Entry 7KY5 (electron microscopy, 3.98 A resolution); this record covers chains A and B.

Chain A:
Name: Phospholipid-transporting ATPase DNF2
Organism: Saccharomyces cerevisiae (strain ATCC 204508 / S288c)
Notes: EC 7.6.2.1
UniProtKB: Q12675 (ATC4_YEAST); residue numbers follow UniProt; this construct covers 1-1612
Sequence (1612 residues; each row starts with the number of its first residue):
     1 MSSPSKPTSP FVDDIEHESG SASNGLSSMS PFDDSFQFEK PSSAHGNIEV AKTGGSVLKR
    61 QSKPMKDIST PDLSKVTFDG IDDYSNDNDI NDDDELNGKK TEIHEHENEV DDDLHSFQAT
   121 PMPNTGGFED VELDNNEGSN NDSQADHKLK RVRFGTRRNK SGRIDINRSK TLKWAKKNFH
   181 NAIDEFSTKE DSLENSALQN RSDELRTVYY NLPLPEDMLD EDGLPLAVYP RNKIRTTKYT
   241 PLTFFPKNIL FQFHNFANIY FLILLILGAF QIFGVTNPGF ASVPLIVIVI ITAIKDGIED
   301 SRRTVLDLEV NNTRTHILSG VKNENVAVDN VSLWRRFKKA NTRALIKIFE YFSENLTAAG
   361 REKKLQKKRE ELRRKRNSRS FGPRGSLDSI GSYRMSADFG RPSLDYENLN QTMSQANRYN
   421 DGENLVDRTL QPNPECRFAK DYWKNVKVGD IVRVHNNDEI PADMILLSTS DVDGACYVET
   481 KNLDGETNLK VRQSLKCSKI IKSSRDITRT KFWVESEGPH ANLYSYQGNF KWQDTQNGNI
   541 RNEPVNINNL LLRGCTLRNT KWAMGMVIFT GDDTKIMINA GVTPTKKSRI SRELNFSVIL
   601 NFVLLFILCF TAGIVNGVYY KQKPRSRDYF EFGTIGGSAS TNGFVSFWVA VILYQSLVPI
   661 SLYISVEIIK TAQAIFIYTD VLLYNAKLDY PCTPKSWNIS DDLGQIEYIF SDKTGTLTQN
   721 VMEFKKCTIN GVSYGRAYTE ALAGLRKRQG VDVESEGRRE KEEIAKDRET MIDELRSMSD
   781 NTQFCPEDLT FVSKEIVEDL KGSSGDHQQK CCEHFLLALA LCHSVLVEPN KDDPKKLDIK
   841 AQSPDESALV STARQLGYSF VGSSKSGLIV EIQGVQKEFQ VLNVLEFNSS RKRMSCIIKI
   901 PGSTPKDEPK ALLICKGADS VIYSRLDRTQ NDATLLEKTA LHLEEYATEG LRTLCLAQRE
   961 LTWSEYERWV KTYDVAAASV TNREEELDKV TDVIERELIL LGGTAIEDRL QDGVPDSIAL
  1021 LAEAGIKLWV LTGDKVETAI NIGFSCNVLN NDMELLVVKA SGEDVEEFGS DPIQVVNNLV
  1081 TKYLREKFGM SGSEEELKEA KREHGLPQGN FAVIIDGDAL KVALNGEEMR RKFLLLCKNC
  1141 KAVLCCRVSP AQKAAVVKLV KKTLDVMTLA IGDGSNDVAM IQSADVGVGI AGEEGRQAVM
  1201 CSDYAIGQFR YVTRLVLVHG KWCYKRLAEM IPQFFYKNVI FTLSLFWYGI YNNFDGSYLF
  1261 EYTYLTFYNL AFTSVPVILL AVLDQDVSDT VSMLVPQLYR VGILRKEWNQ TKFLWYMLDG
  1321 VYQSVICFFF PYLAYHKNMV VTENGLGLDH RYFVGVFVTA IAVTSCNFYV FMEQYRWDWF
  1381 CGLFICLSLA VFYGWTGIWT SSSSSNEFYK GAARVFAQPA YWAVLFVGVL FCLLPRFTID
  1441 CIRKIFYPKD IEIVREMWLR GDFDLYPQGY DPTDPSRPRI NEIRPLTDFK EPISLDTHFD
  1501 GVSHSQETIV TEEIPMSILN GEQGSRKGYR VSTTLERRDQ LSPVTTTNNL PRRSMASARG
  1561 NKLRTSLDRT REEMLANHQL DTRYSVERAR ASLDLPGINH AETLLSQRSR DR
Disordered / not traced: 1-199, 328-423, 629-639, 747-750, 903-907, 1481-1612
Residues lining bound ligands:
  - tetrafluoroaluminate (ALF): Leu483, Asp484, Gly485, Asp712, Thr714, Leu1031, Thr1032, Gly1033, Val1148, Lys1153, Asn1176
  - Mg2+ (MG): Lys713, Leu717, Thr718, Asp1008, Leu1010, Ile1042
Curated features (UniProtKB/Swiss-Prot):
  - region (Involved in phosphatidylcholine substrate selection): Ile272 to Gly279, Glu631 to Ile635
  - active site: Asp712 (4-aspartylphosphate intermediate)
  - binding site (ATP): Asp712, Lys713, Thr714, Glu846, Phe887, Ser889, Lys892, Lys916, Arg952, Thr953, Thr1032, Gly1033, Asp1034, Arg1147, Lys1153, Asn1176, Asp1177
  - binding site (Mg(2+)): Asp712, Thr714, Asp1173, Asp1177
  - binding site (a 1,2-diacyl-sn-glycero-3-phospho-L-serine): Arg1436
  - site: Ile660 (Involved in the release of the transported lipid into the cytosolic leaflet)
  - modified residue: Thr70 (Phosphothreonine), Ser85 (Phosphoserine), Ser389 (Phosphoserine), Ser392 (Phosphoserine), Ser396 (Phosphoserine), Ser403 (Phosphoserine), Tyr406 (Phosphotyrosine), Thr782 (Phosphothreonine), Ser1542 (Phosphoserine), Ser1592 (Phosphoserine)
  - cross-link: Lys938 (Glycyl lysine isopeptide (Lys-Gly) (interchain with G-Cter in ubiquitin))
  - mutagenesis: Asn258 (N258S: Decreases glucosylceramide and phosphatidylcholine import into cells), Ser386 (S386A: Loss of activity; when associated with A-396; A-403; A-1566 and A-1592; S386D: No apparent gain of activity; when associated with D-396; D-403; D-1566 and D-1592), Ser396 (S396A: Loss of activity; when associated with A-386; A-403; A-1566 and A-1592; S396D: No apparent gain of activity; when associated with D-386; D-403; D-1566 and D-1592), Ser403 (S403A: Loss of activity; when associated with A-386; A-396; A-1566 and A-1592; S403D: No apparent gain of activity; when associated with D-386; D-396; D-1566 and D-1592), Gln655 (Q655N: Decreases phosphatidylcholine import into cells, but does not apparently affect glucosylceramide transport), Ser1566 (S1566A: Loss of activity; when associated with A-386; A-396; A-403 and A-1592; S1566D: No apparent gain of activity; when associated with D-386; D-396; D-403 and D-1592), Ser1592 (S1592A: Loss of activity; when associated with A-386; A-396; A-403 and A-1566; S1592D: No apparent gain of activity; when associated with D-386; D-396; D-403 and D-1566)

Chain B:
Name: Alkylphosphocholine resistance protein LEM3
Organism: Saccharomyces cerevisiae (strain ATCC 204508 / S288c)
UniProtKB: P42838 (LEM3_YEAST); numbering as in UniProt (aligned over 1-414)
Sequence (414 residues; row label = number of the first residue in the row):
     1 MVNFDLGQVG EVFRRKDKGA IVSGDNPEEE EDVDASEFEE DEVKPVRTKN RRPKEDAFTQ
    61 QRLAAINPVL TPRTVLPLYL LIAVVFVIVG GCILAQNSKV DEVTIYYQDC MTNATSSWSD
   121 IPSEHWQFVF HKYKTYNTAP QWRFVDDESD DFTKQRGTCQ IRFTTPSDMK NNVYLNYVLE
   181 KFAANHRRYV LSFSEDQIRG EDASYETVHD ATGINCKPLS KNADGKIYYP CGLIANSMFN
   241 DTFPLQLTNV GDTSNNYSLT NKGINWESDK KRYKKTKYNY TQIAPPPYWE KMYPDGYNET
   301 NIPDIQDWEE FQNWMRPGAF DKITKLIRIN KNDTLPAGEY QLDIGLHWPV LEFNGKKGIY
   361 LTHGSHLGGR NPFLGIVYLI GGCICAAMAL ILLTFWLFGG RKIADASSLS WNMK
Disordered / not traced: 1-40, 45-49
Disulfide bonds: Cys110-Cys159, Cys216-Cys231
Glycans and other covalent adducts: N-acetylglucosamine (NAG) linked to Asn113, Asn256, Asn298, Asn332
Curated features (UniProtKB/Swiss-Prot):
  - region: Gly400 to Lys414 (Required for localization to the plasma membrane)
  - modified residue: Ser36 (Phosphoserine)
  - glycosylation (N-linked (GlcNAc...) asparagine): Asn113, Asn240, Asn256, Asn279, Asn298, Asn332
  - mutagenesis: Arg51 (R51A: Increases glucosylceramide transport activity of DNF1 and DNF2, but not their phosphatidylethanolamine or phosphatidylcholine transport activity), Ala65 (A65V: Mildly reduces interaction with DNF1), Ala83 (A83T: Reduces interaction with DNF1), Cys110 (C110A: Strongly reduces interaction with DNF1. Mildly resistant to miltefosine. Decreases protein level. Normal protein level; when associated with C-159), Cys159 (C159A: Strongly reduces interaction with DNF1. Mildly resistant to miltefosine. Decreases protein level. Normal protein level; when associated with C-110), Cys216 (C216A: Decreases DNF1 activity. Reduces interaction with DNF1. Resistant to miltefosine. Sensitive to duramycin), Cys231 (C231A: Mildly decreases DNF1 activity. Reduces interaction with DNF1. Resistant to miltefosine), Ser237 (S237L: Strongly reduces interaction with DNF1), Gly375 (G375E: Reduces interaction with DNF1), Ala404 (A404V: Strongly reduces interaction with DNF1)
From the paper describing this entry:
  - mutagenesis - R51A (1.5- to 2-fold): increased catalytic activity on GlcCer
  - mutagenesis - R51A: unchanged catalytic activity on PC or PE
  - mutagenesis - R51A: unchanged localization
  - specificity-determining residues: Arg51

How chain A and chain B interact:
Residue-residue contacts (130):
  Arg437(A) - Asp41(B)
  Phe438(A) - Asp41(B)
  Lys623(A) - Asn354(B)
  Pro624(A) - Phe353(B)
  Arg627(A) - His186(B)
  Arg627(A) - Arg188(B)
  Arg627(A) - Tyr189(B)
  Arg627(A) - Leu233(B)
  Phe676(A) - Gln61(B)
  Thr679(A) - Pro53(B)
  Thr679(A) - Gln60(B)  hydrogen bond (backbone-side chain)
  Asp680(A) - Gln60(B)
  Val681(A) - Pro53(B)  hydrophobic
  Val681(A) - Lys54(B)
  Val681(A) - Glu55(B)
  Val681(A) - Gln60(B)  hydrogen bond (backbone-side chain)
  Tyr684(A) - Arg51(B)
  Tyr684(A) - Arg52(B)
  Tyr684(A) - Pro53(B)
  Asp689(A) - Asn50(B)
  Asp689(A) - Arg51(B)  hydrogen bond (backbone-side chain)
  Tyr690(A) - Arg51(B)
  Pro691(A) - Arg51(B)
  Trp1222(A) - Gln61(B)
  Tyr1248(A) - Asn185(B)
  Asn1252(A) - Asn185(B)  hydrogen bond (side chain-backbone)
  Asn1252(A) - His186(B)  hydrogen bond
  Asp1255(A) - His186(B)  salt bridge
  Asp1255(A) - Arg187(B)  salt bridge
  Gly1256(A) - Arg187(B)
  Ser1257(A) - Asn185(B)  hydrogen bond (side chain-backbone)
  Ser1257(A) - Arg187(B)
  Gln1285(A) - Gln61(B)  hydrogen bond (side chain-backbone)
  Gln1297(A) - Trp411(B)
  Phe1330(A) - Phe373(B)
  Tyr1332(A) - Phe320(B)  hydrophobic
  Leu1333(A) - Asn371(B)
  Leu1333(A) - Phe373(B)  hydrophobic
  Ala1334(A) - Asn371(B)  hydrogen bond (backbone-side chain)
  Ala1334(A) - Phe373(B)
  Ala1334(A) - Leu374(B)  hydrophobic
  His1336(A) - Lys322(B)  hydrogen bond (backbone-side chain)
  His1336(A) - Asn371(B)
  Lys1337(A) - Lys322(B)  hydrogen bond (backbone-side chain)
  Lys1337(A) - Arg370(B)
  Lys1337(A) - Asn371(B)
  Asn1338(A) - Thr324(B)
  Asn1338(A) - Gly369(B)
  Asn1338(A) - Arg370(B)
  Asn1338(A) - Asn371(B)
  Met1339(A) - Phe320(B)  hydrophobic
  Met1339(A) - Lys322(B)
  Met1339(A) - Thr324(B)
  Val1340(A) - Gly368(B)
  Val1340(A) - Gly369(B)  hydrogen bond (backbone-backbone)
  Val1341(A) - Leu367(B)
  Val1341(A) - Gly368(B)
  Val1341(A) - Gly369(B)
  Thr1342(A) - Gly368(B)
  Glu1343(A) - Ser365(B)
  Glu1343(A) - His366(B)  salt bridge
  Glu1343(A) - Gly368(B)
  Asn1344(A) - Tyr174(B)
  Leu1346(A) - Ile264(B)
  Leu1346(A) - Asn265(B)
  Leu1346(A) - Trp266(B)
  Leu1346(A) - Leu326(B)
  Gly1347(A) - Trp266(B)
  Gly1347(A) - Arg316(B)  hydrogen bond (backbone-side chain)
  Leu1348(A) - Lys325(B)  hydrogen bond (backbone-side chain)
  Asp1349(A) - Pro317(B)
  Asp1349(A) - Gly318(B)
  Asp1349(A) - Ala319(B)  hydrogen bond (side chain-backbone)
  Asp1349(A) - Lys322(B)
  Asp1349(A) - Lys325(B)
  His1350(A) - Arg316(B)
  His1350(A) - Pro317(B)
  Arg1351(A) - Val190(B)
  Arg1351(A) - Ala319(B)
  Gln1374(A) - Pro68(B)
  Tyr1375(A) - Asn67(B)
  Tyr1375(A) - Pro68(B)
  Arg1376(A) - Gln61(B)
  Arg1376(A) - Leu63(B)  hydrogen bond (side chain-backbone)
  Arg1376(A) - Ala65(B)
  Trp1377(A) - Ala65(B)
  Trp1377(A) - Ile66(B)  hydrogen bond (backbone-backbone)
  Trp1377(A) - Pro68(B)  hydrophobic
  Asp1378(A) - Ala64(B)
  Trp1379(A) - Leu63(B)
  Trp1379(A) - Ala64(B)
  Phe1380(A) - Phe58(B)  hydrophobic
  Phe1380(A) - Leu63(B)  hydrophobic
  Ser1402(A) - Arg272(B)  hydrogen bond (backbone-side chain)
  Ser1403(A) - Arg272(B)  hydrogen bond (backbone-side chain)
  Ser1405(A) - Arg272(B)
  Asn1406(A) - Glu195(B)
  Asn1406(A) - Arg199(B)  hydrogen bond
  Glu1407(A) - Phe193(B)
  Tyr1409(A) - Ser268(B)  hydrogen bond (side chain-backbone)
  Tyr1409(A) - Asp269(B)
  Tyr1409(A) - Lys271(B)
  Tyr1409(A) - Arg272(B)
  Lys1410(A) - Trp266(B)
  Lys1410(A) - Ser268(B)  hydrogen bond
  Lys1410(A) - Asp269(B)
  Pro1419(A) - His366(B)
  Ala1420(A) - Leu367(B)  hydrophobic
  Ala1423(A) - Tyr378(B)  hydrogen bond (backbone-side chain)
  Phe1426(A) - Tyr378(B)
  Val1427(A) - Tyr378(B)  hydrophobic
  Leu1430(A) - Phe86(B)  hydrophobic
  Phe1437(A) - Tyr79(B)
  Thr1438(A) - Met388(B)  hydrogen bond
  Cys1441(A) - Tyr79(B)  hydrogen bond
  Lys1444(A) - Leu70(B)
  Ile1445(A) - Arg401(B)
  Asp1450(A) - Leu409(B)
  Asp1450(A) - Ser410(B)  hydrogen bond
  Ile1453(A) - Asp405(B)
  Val1454(A) - Leu409(B)  hydrophobic
  Arg1455(A) - Asn67(B)  hydrogen bond
  Arg1455(A) - Pro68(B)
  Glu1456(A) - Ala404(B)
  Met1457(A) - Ala404(B)  hydrophobic
  Met1457(A) - Asp405(B)
  Met1457(A) - Ala406(B)
  Trp1458(A) - Asn67(B)
  Leu1459(A) - Val69(B)  hydrophobic
  Gln1468(A) - Arg62(B)  hydrogen bond
Interface residues without a listed pair, chain A (93 interface residues in all): Tyr619, Arg625, Ser626, Asp628, Tyr678, Leu682, Thr693, Leu1106, Pro1107, Tyr1251, Leu1283, Arg1300, Phe1328, Phe1329, Tyr1335, Gly1345, Val1354, Phe1431, Glu1452
Interface residues without a listed pair, chain B (83 interface residues in all): Thr59, Pro72, Ile82, Asn176, Lys181, Pro218, Ser237, Tyr288, Asn313, Ile323, Tyr360, Val377, Ile380, Gly381, Lys414

Overview:
The interface between chain A and chain B involves 93 residues on one side and 83 on the other, with 27
hydrogen bonds and 3 salt bridges. Polar contacts include Asp1255(A)-His186(B), Asp1255(A)-Arg187(B) and
Glu1343(A)-His366(B). Bound to chain A: tetrafluoroaluminate and Mg2+. From the paper: R51A of chain B
increases catalytic activity on GlcCer; the specificity determinant Arg51(B).
Here chain A is Phospholipid-transporting ATPase DNF2 and chain B is Alkylphosphocholine resistance protein
LEM3, both from Saccharomyces cerevisiae (strain ATCC 204508 / S288c). Entry 7KY5 (Structure of the S.
cerevisiae phosphatidylcholine flippase Dnf2-Lem3 complex in the E2P transition state) was determined by
electron microscopy, deposited together with 7KY6, 7KY7, 7KY8, 7KY9, 7KYA, 7KYB and 7KYC.
